PDB entry 4PEH | X-ray diffraction, 2.10 A resolution | chains A and V

Chain A:
Molecule: RNA lariat debranching enzyme, putative
Organism: Entamoeba histolytica
Reference sequence: C4M1P9 (C4M1P9_ENTHI); numbering as in UniProt (aligned over 1-354)
Chain sequence (356 residues; numbered -1 to 354; the number before each row is that of its first residue; numbers below 1 keep their minus sign (Gly-1 is residue -1)):
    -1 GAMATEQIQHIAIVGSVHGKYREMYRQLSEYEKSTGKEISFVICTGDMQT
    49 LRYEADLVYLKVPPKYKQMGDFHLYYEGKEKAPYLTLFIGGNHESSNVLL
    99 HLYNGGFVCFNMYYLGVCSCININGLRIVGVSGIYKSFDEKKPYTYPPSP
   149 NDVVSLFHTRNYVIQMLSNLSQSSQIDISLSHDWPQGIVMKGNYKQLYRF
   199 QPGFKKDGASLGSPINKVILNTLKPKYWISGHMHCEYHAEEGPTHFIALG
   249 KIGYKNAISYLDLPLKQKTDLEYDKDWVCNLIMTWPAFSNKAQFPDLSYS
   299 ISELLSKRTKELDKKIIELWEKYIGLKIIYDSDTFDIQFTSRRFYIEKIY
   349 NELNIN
Unresolved in the structure: -1 to 4, 354
Construct notes: expression tag (-1 to 0); engineered mutation Ser14 (Cys in C4M1P9)
Curated features (UniProtKB/Swiss-Prot):
  - region: Ser130 to Arg158 (Lariat recognition loop)
  - binding site (a divalent metal cation): His16, Asp45, Asn90, His180, His230, His232
  - binding site (RNA): Lys59, Asn90, His91, Lys134, His156, Gly201, Asp205, His230, Met231, His232
  - mutagenesis: Ser130 to Arg158 (Fails to complement a DBR1-deficient yeast mutant resulting in the accumulation of lariat intron), Pro141 to Pro146 (Fails to complement a DBR1-deficient yeast mutant resulting in the accumulation of lariat intron), Lys273 to Asn354 (Fails to complement a DBR1-deficient yeast mutant resulting in the accumulation of lariat intron)
Ion coordination: Mn2+: Asp45, Asn90, His180, His230 (shared with A2P_501(V) of chain V)
What the authors report for this chain:
  - binding site for the 7-nt RNA strand (chain V): His16, Tyr64, His232
  - conformationally variable residues (side-chain flip): His16
  - catalytic residues: His16, Asn90, His91, His232 (proposed by the authors, not directly observed)

Chain V:
Molecule: 7-nt RNA strand
Sequence (7 nucleotides; numbered 498 to 504; the number before each row is that of its first residue):
   498 CUAXCAA
Unresolved in the structure: 498-499, 504
Modified residues: A2P (adenosine-2'-5'-diphosphate) at position 501
Ion coordination: Mn2+: A2P_501 (shared with Asp45(A), Asn90(A), His180(A), His230(A) of chain A)

Chain A / chain V interface:
Pairs across the interface (26; chain A residue first):
  His16(A) - A2P_501(V)
  Asp45(A) - A2P_501(V)
  Gln47(A) - A2P_501(V)
  Lys59(A) - A503(V)  salt bridge to the phosphate
  Pro61(A) - A2P_501(V)
  Tyr64(A) - A2P_501(V)
  Asn90(A) - A2P_501(V)
  Asn90(A) - C502(V)  sugar contact
  His91(A) - A2P_501(V)
  His91(A) - C502(V)  phosphate contact
  Ile132(A) - C502(V)  phosphate contact
  Ile132(A) - A503(V)  phosphate contact
  Lys134(A) - C502(V)  hydrogen bond to the base
  Lys134(A) - A503(V)  phosphate contact
  Phe155(A) - A503(V)  phosphate contact
  His156(A) - A503(V)  salt bridge to the phosphate
  Gly201(A) - A500(V)  base contact
  Phe202(A) - A500(V)  base contact
  Asp205(A) - A500(V)  hydrogen bond to the base
  Leu209(A) - A500(V)  base contact
  His230(A) - A500(V)  base contact
  His230(A) - A2P_501(V)
  Met231(A) - A500(V)  base contact
  His232(A) - A500(V)  phosphate contact
  His232(A) - A2P_501(V)
  Lys249(A) - A2P_501(V)
Interface residues without a listed pair, chain A (22 interface residues in all): Val60, His180

Overview:
Chain A and chain V form an interface of 22 and 4 residues respectively; the contacts include 2 hydrogen bonds
and 2 salt bridges. Polar contacts include Lys134(A)-C502(V), Asp205(A)-A500(V) and Lys59(A)-A503(V). From the
paper: catalytic residues His16(A), Asn90(A) and His91(A) among others; a binding site for the 7-nt RNA strand
(chain V) at His16(A), Tyr64(A) and His232(A).
Here chain A is RNA lariat debranching enzyme, putative (Entamoeba histolytica) and chain V is a 7-nt RNA
strand. Entry 4PEH (Dbr1 in complex with synthetic linear RNA) was determined by X-ray diffraction, deposited
together with 4PEF, 4PEG and 4PEI.
